Entry 6MFF (X-ray diffraction, 2.60 A resolution); this record covers chains A and C.

Chain A:
Name: HLA class II histocompatibility antigen, DQ alpha 1 chain
Source organism: Homo sapiens
UniProtKB: P01909 (DQA1_HUMAN); the construct lacks a stretch of the UniProt sequence and is renumbered around it, so the offset changes along the chain: -1 to 9 = UniProt 24-34; 10-52 = UniProt 36-78; 54-181 = UniProt 79-206
Chain sequence (190 residues; row label = number of the first residue in the row; note: 1 number in that range is skipped by the numbering (no residue carries it; nothing is unmodelled there); numbers below 1 keep their minus sign (Glu-1 is residue -1)):
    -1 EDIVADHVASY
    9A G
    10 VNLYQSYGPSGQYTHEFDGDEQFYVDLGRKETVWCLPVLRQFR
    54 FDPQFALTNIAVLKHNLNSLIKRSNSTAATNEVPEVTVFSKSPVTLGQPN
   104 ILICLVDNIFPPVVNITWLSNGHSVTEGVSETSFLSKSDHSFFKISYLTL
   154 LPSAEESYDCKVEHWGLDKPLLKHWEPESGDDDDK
Not modelled in the structure: -1 to 0, 181-188
Disulfide bonds: Cys107-Cys163
Covalently attached groups: N-acetylglucosamine (NAG) linked to Asn78, Asn118
Differences from the reference sequence: expression tag (182-188)

Chain C:
Name: MHC class II HLA-DQ-beta-1 - DQ2-glia-omega1 chimeric protein
Source organism: Homo sapiens
UniProtKB: O19712 (O19712_HUMAN); residues 37-228 here correspond to UniProt positions 1-192 (UniProt number = residue number - 36)
Chain sequence (226 residues; numbered 0 to 236; 11 numbers in that range are skipped by the numbering (no residue carries them; nothing is unmodelled there); the number before each row is that of its first residue; numbering starts at 0):
     0 QPFPQPEQPFP
    22 GSGGSIEGRGGSGASRDSPEDFVYQFKGMCYFTNGTERVRLVSRSIYNRE
    72 EIVRFDSDVGEFRAVTLLGLPAAEYWNSQKDILERKRAAVDRVCRHNYQL
   122 ELRTTLQRRVEPTVTISPSRTEALNHHNLLVCSVTDFYPAQIKVRWFRND
   172 QEETAGVVSTPLIRNGDWTFQILVMLEMTPQRGDVYTCHVEHPSLQSPIT
   222 VEWRAQSTGGDDDDK
Not modelled in the structure: 22-38, 142-148, 227-236
Disulfide bonds: Cys51-Cys115, Cys153-Cys209
Differences from the reference sequence: linker (22-36); expression tag (229-236)
From the paper describing this entry:
  - binding site for MHC class II HLA-DQ-beta-1 - DQ2-glia-omega1 chimeric protein (chain C): Ser64

Chain A / chain C interface:
Pairs across the interface (148; chain A residue first):
  Ile1(A) with Tyr52(C), hydrophobic; Arg61(C); Arg65(C)
  Ala3(A) with Tyr52(C), hydrophobic; Phe53(C); Thr54(C)
  Asp4(A) with Phe53(C), hydrogen bond (backbone-backbone); Thr54(C); Asn55(C), hydrogen bond (side chain-backbone)
  His5(A) with Cys51(C); Tyr52(C); Phe53(C), hydrogen bond (backbone-backbone); Tyr119(C); Leu127(C)
  Val6(A) with Cys51(C); Tyr52(C), hydrophobic
  Ala7(A) with Met50(C); Cys51(C), hydrogen bond (backbone-backbone); Phe53(C), hydrophobic
  Ser8(A) with Gly49(C); Met50(C)
  Tyr9(A) with Phe2(C); Pro3(C); Gln4(C), hydrogen bond (backbone-backbone); Gly49(C), hydrogen bond (backbone-backbone); Cys51(C), hydrophobic; Asn118(C); Glu122(C), hydrogen bond
  Gly9A(A) with Phe47(C); Lys48(C); Gly49(C), hydrogen bond (backbone-backbone)
  Val10(A) with Phe47(C)
  Asn11(A) with Tyr45(C); Gln46(C); Phe47(C), hydrogen bond (backbone-backbone)
  Leu12(A) with Val44(C), hydrophobic; Tyr45(C)
  Tyr13(A) with Val44(C); Tyr45(C), hydrogen bond (backbone-backbone)
  Gln14(A) with Asp42(C); Phe43(C); Val44(C)
  Ser15(A) with Asp42(C), hydrogen bond; Phe43(C), hydrogen bond (side chain-backbone)
  Tyr16(A) with Asp42(C), hydrogen bond (backbone-side chain)
  Tyr22(A) with Pro3(C)
  His24(A) with Pro3(C)
  Phe26(A) with Glu122(C); Thr126(C); Leu127(C), hydrophobic; Trp189(C)
  Asp27(A) with Arg185(C), hydrogen bond (backbone-side chain)
  Gly28(A) with Arg185(C), hydrogen bond (backbone-side chain)
  Asp29(A) with Tyr159(C); Arg185(C), salt bridge; Trp189(C)
  Glu30(A) with Trp189(C), hydrogen bond (backbone-side chain)
  Gln31(A) with Glu122(C), hydrogen bond; Thr126(C); Trp189(C)
  Trp43(A) with Pro1(C), hydrophobic
  Leu45(A) with Arg129(C); Trp189(C), hydrophobic
  Leu48(A) with Thr125(C)
  Gln50(A) with Arg124(C), hydrogen bond
  Phe51(A) with Gln0(C); Leu121(C), hydrophobic; Arg124(C); Thr125(C)
  Arg52(A) with Pro1(C)
  Phe54(A) with Pro1(C); Pro3(C), hydrophobic
  Phe58(A) with Pro3(C), hydrophobic; Gln4(C); Pro5(C)
  Asn62(A) with Gln4(C), hydrogen bond (side chain-backbone); Pro5(C); Glu6(C), hydrogen bond (side chain-backbone)
  Val65(A) with Glu6(C); Gln7(C); Pro8(C)
  Leu66(A) with Tyr45(C), hydrophobic
  His68(A) with Phe9(C)
  Asn69(A) with Glu6(C); Gln7(C), hydrogen bond (side chain-backbone); Pro8(C); Phe9(C), hydrogen bond (side chain-backbone); Tyr45(C), hydrogen bond
  Leu70(A) with Phe43(C); Val44(C); Tyr45(C), hydrophobic; Tyr68(C), hydrophobic
  Ser72(A) with Phe9(C)
  Leu73(A) with Phe9(C), hydrophobic; Tyr45(C), hydrophobic; Tyr68(C), hydrophobic; Ile73(C), hydrophobic; Leu89(C), hydrophobic
  Ile74(A) with Phe43(C), hydrophobic; Tyr68(C)
  Ser77(A) with Tyr68(C), hydrogen bond
  Ser79(A) with Phe43(C)
  Thr80(A) with Phe43(C); Tyr68(C), hydrogen bond (backbone-side chain); Asn69(C), hydrogen bond (backbone-side chain)
  Ala81(A) with Glu41(C); Asp42(C); Phe43(C), hydrophobic; Asn69(C)
  Ala82(A) with Asp42(C), hydrogen bond (backbone-backbone); Asn69(C)
  Glu85(A) with Arg70(C), salt bridge
  Phe92(A) with Ile184(C), hydrophobic; Asn186(C); Gln192(C)
  Ser93(A) with Gln192(C), hydrogen bond (backbone-side chain)
  Lys94(A) with Thr156(C); Asp157(C), salt bridge; Asn186(C); Asp188(C), salt bridge; Thr190(C), hydrogen bond; Gln192(C), hydrogen bond (backbone-side chain)
  Pro96(A) with Ser154(C); Thr156(C)
  Ile106(A) with Asn186(C)
  Phe113(A) with Val44(C), hydrophobic; Gln46(C); Asn69(C); Arg70(C)
  Pro114(A) with Asp42(C)
  Ser139(A) with Lys48(C)
  Lys140(A) with Lys48(C), hydrogen bond (backbone-side chain)
  Asp142(A) with Arg70(C), salt bridge
  His143(A) with Gln46(C), hydrogen bond (backbone-side chain); Lys48(C), hydrogen bond; Ile67(C); Arg70(C); Glu72(C)
  Phe145(A) with Gln46(C)
  Ile148(A) with Arg185(C); Asn186(C); Gly187(C)
  Tyr150(A) with Asn186(C), hydrogen bond (side chain-backbone); Gly187(C); Asp188(C), hydrogen bond (side chain-backbone)
  Trp168(A) with Ser39(C); Pro40(C); Asp42(C)
Other interface residues (no listed pair), chain A (72 interface residues in all): Val2, Cys44, Val47, Arg76, Asn84, Ser95, Pro115, Thr135, Ser144, Phe146
Other interface residues (no listed pair), chain C (62 interface residues in all): Pro10, Trp97, Val114, Thr136, Phe191

In short:
Chain A and chain C form an interface of 72 and 62 residues respectively, with 35 hydrogen bonds and 5 salt
bridges. Among the polar pairs are Asp29(A)-Arg185(C), Glu85(A)-Arg70(C) and Lys94(A)-Asp157(C). The paper
reports a binding site for MHC class II HLA-DQ-beta-1 - DQ2-glia-omega1 chimeric protein (chain C) at
Ser64(C).
Here chain A is HLA class II histocompatibility antigen, DQ alpha 1 chain and chain C is MHC class II
HLA-DQ-beta-1 - DQ2-glia-omega1 chimeric protein, both from Homo sapiens. Entry 6MFF (HLA-DQ2-glia-omega1) was
determined by X-ray diffraction together with 6MFG from the same study.
